8QA0 - chains B and C of the 12 polymer chains in the assembly; structure by electron microscopy, 2.30 A resolution.

== Chain B (and C) ==
Name: Gap junction beta-2 protein
Organism: Homo sapiens
Notes: chain C of this document is another copy of the same molecule, construct and numbering; everything in this record applies to it too
UniProtKB: P29033 (CXB2_HUMAN); numbering as in UniProt (aligned over 1-226)
Sequence (230 residues; row label = number of the first residue in the row):
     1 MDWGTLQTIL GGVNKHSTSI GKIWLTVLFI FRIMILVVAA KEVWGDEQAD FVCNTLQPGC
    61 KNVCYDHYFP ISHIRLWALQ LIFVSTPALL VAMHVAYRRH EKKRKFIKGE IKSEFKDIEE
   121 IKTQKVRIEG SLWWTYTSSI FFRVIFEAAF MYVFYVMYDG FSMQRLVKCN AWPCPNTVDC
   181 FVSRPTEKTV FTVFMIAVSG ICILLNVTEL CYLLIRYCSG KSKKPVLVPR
Unresolved in the structure: 107-121, 220-230
Differences from the reference sequence: expression tag (227-230)
Disulfides: C53-C180, C60-C174, C64-C169
Small-molecule neighbours:
  - phosphatidylethanolamine (PTY), molecule 1: M1, L36, V37, L81, I82, S85
  - phosphatidylethanolamine (PTY), molecule 2: D66, P70, L76, L79, F150, V153, M157
  - phosphatidylethanolamine (PTY), molecule 3: P87, L90, V91, H94, T135, S138, S139, F142
  - phosphatidylethanolamine (PTY), molecule 4: M163, R165, T186, T189, V190, V193, F194, A197, V198, I201
Swiss-Prot annotation at these positions:
  - binding site (Ca(2+)): E42, G45, E47
  - natural variant: G12 (G12R: In KIDAD), S17 (S17F: In KIDAD), W24 to V226 (deletion: In DFNB1A), R32 (R32H: In DFNB1A; R32L), M34 (M34T: In DFNB1A), V37 (V37I: In DFNB1A), W44 (W44C: In DFNA3A; W44S: In DFNA3A), G45 (G45E: In DFNB1A), D46 to Q48 (sequence variant, change not given here; May contribute to deafness), D46 (D46E: In DFNA3A), D50 (D50N: In KIDAD and HID syndrome; D50Y: In KIDAD), N54 (N54K: In BAPS), 32 further natural variant entries in UniProt
  - mutagenesis: D2 to L10 (Strongly reduced insertion into the cell membrane and strongly reduced gap junction plaque assembly), D2 to Q7 (Loss of gap junction ion conductance), M34 (M34A: Loss of gap junction ion conductance, probably due to very low open probability of the channels. Can form functional channels with wild-type, but with strongly reduced channel conductance ...)
From the paper describing this entry:
  - mutagenesis - K125E: increased stability
  - post-translational modification sites: K125 (citing earlier work)

== Chain B / chain C interface ==
Contacting residue pairs (49; chain B residue first):
  M1(B) - W3(C)  hydrophobic
  D2(B) - D2(C)
  G4(B) - T5(C)
  L6(B) - W3(C)  hydrophobic
  Q7(B) - T8(C)  hydrogen bond
  I30(B) - I82(C)  hydrophobic
  I30(B) - T86(C)
  F31(B) - T86(C)
  I35(B) - L79(C)  hydrophobic
  I35(B) - I82(C)  hydrophobic
  V38(B) - K41(C)
  V38(B) - A78(C)  hydrophobic
  A39(B) - R75(C)
  E42(B) - K41(C)
  E42(B) - I74(C)
  E42(B) - R75(C)  salt bridge
  V43(B) - R75(C)
  D46(B) - Q48(C)  hydrogen bond
  D50(B) - Q48(C)
  D50(B) - N62(C)  hydrogen bond (backbone-side chain)
  V52(B) - G59(C)
  V52(B) - N62(C)
  N54(B) - P58(C)
  R165(B) - V63(C)
  R165(B) - D66(C)  salt bridge
  R165(B) - H67(C)
  L166(B) - W172(C)  hydrophobic
  D179(B) - W172(C)
  F181(B) - P58(C)
  F181(B) - G59(C)
  F181(B) - N62(C)  hydrogen bond (backbone-side chain)
  F181(B) - W172(C)  hydrophobic
  F181(B) - P173(C)  hydrophobic
  V182(B) - N62(C)  hydrogen bond (backbone-side chain)
  S183(B) - Q48(C)
  R184(B) - E47(C)  salt bridge
  R184(B) - Q48(C)
  R184(B) - Y65(C)  hydrogen bond
  R184(B) - D66(C)
  R184(B) - R75(C)
  P185(B) - D66(C)
  T186(B) - D66(C)  hydrogen bond
  T186(B) - P70(C)
  E187(B) - P70(C)  hydrogen bond (backbone-backbone)
  E187(B) - I71(C)
  E187(B) - S72(C)  hydrogen bond (side chain-backbone)
  E187(B) - R75(C)  salt bridge
  F191(B) - I71(C)  hydrophobic
  F191(B) - R75(C)
Other interface residues (no listed pair), chain B (32 interface residues in all): T26, F29, M34, V190, F194
Other interface residues (no listed pair), chain C (30 interface residues in all): Q57, K61, F83, L90, A171

== Overview ==
Chain B and chain C form an interface of 32 and 30 residues respectively, with 9 hydrogen bonds and 4 salt
bridges. Polar contacts include E42(B)-R75(C), R165(B)-D66(C) and R184(B)-E47(C). Bound to chain B: 4 copies
of phosphatidylethanolamine. From the paper: K125E of chain B increases stability; a modification site at
K125(B).
Chain B and chain C are both Gap junction beta-2 protein (Homo sapiens); the structure, Cryo-EM structure of
Cx26 solubilised in LMNG - hemichannel classification - NConst conformation, was determined by electron
microscopy, deposited together with 8Q9Z, 8QA1, 8QA2 and 8QA3.
